8F1J - chains M and B of the 10 polymer chains in the assembly; structure by electron microscopy, 2.60 A resolution.

# Chain M
Name: RNA polymerase sigma-54 factor
Source organism: Escherichia coli
UniProtKB: P24255 (RP54_ECOLI); residues 1-477 here = UniProt positions 1-477
Sequence (480 residues; each row starts with the number of its first residue; numbers below 1 keep their minus sign (Ser-2 is residue -2)):
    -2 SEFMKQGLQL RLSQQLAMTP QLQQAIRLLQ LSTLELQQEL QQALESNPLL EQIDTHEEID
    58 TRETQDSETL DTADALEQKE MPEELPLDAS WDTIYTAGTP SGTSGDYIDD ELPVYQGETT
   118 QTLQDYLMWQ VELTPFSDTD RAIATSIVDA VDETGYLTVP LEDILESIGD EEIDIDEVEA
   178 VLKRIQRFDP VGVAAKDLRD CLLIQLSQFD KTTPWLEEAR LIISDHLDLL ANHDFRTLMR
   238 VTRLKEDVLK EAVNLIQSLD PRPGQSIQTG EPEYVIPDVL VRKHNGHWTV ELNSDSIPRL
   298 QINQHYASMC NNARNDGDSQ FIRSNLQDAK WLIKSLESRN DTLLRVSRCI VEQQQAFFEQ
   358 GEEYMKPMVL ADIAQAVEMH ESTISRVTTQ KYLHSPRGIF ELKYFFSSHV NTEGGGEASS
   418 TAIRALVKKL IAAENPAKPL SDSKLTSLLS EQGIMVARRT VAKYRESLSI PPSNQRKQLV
Not modelled in the structure: -2 to 11, 51-110
Construct notes: expression tag (-2 to 0)
Curated features (UniProtKB/Swiss-Prot):
  - DNA-binding region: Val366 to Thr385 (H-T-H motif)
  - motif: Ala454 to Arg462 (RPON box)

# Chain B
Molecule: 36-nt DNA strand
Sequence (36 nucleotides; numbered 37 to 72; the number before each row is that of its first residue):
    37 CGTTGTATTT ATAGCAATTT TCGTGCCAAT TTCTGG
Not modelled in the structure: 37-38
Construct notes: engineered mutation DA49 (Dt144241 in AE000657.1)

# Chain M / chain B interface
Pairs across the interface (41):
  Gln12(M) - DG50(B)  phosphate contact
  Gln12(M) - DC51(B)  phosphate contact
  Leu13(M) - DA49(B)  sugar contact
  Met15(M) - DG50(B)  base contact
  Gln18(M) - DA47(B)  base contact
  Gln18(M) - DT48(B)  base contact
  Leu19(M) - DT48(B)  base contact
  Ala22(M) - DA49(B)  base contact
  Ile23(M) - DA49(B)  base contact
  Ile23(M) - DG50(B)  base contact
  Leu26(M) - DA49(B)  base contact
  Gln324(M) - DT46(B)  phosphate contact
  Lys327(M) - DT46(B)  salt bridge to the phosphate
  Trp328(M) - DT48(B)  hydrogen bond to the base
  Lys331(M) - DA47(B)  salt bridge to the phosphate
  Ser335(M) - DA49(B)  hydrogen bond to the base
  Arg336(M) - DA49(B)  base contact
  Thr339(M) - DA49(B)  hydrogen bond to the base
  Met376(M) - DG50(B)  phosphate contact
  His377(M) - DG50(B)  hydrogen bond to the phosphate
  His377(M) - DC51(B)  base contact
  Ser379(M) - DG50(B)  base contact
  Ser379(M) - DC51(B)  hydrogen bond to the base
  Thr380(M) - DA49(B)  sugar contact
  Thr380(M) - DG50(B)  hydrogen bond to the phosphate
  Arg383(M) - DG50(B)  base contact
  Ser405(M) - DC58(B)  hydrogen bond to the phosphate
  Ser405(M) - DG59(B)  hydrogen bond to the phosphate
  Ser417(M) - DG59(B)  phosphate contact
  Val453(M) - DT60(B)  phosphate contact
  Ala454(M) - DT60(B)  hydrogen bond to the phosphate
  Ala454(M) - DG61(B)  phosphate contact
  Arg456(M) - DT60(B)  base contact
  Arg456(M) - DG61(B)  base contact
  Thr457(M) - DG59(B)  sugar contact
  Thr457(M) - DT60(B)  hydrogen bond to the phosphate
  Lys460(M) - DC58(B)  salt bridge to the phosphate
  Lys460(M) - DG59(B)  salt bridge to the phosphate
  Tyr461(M) - DG59(B)  hydrogen bond to the phosphate
  Asn471(M) - DT68(B)  phosphate contact
  Lys474(M) - DT68(B)  salt bridge to the phosphate
Interface residues without a listed pair, chain M (36 interface residues in all): Ala14, Thr16, His406, Lys435, Met452, Arg455
Interface residues without a listed pair, chain B (17 interface residues in all): DT45, DA52, DC62, DC63, DT67, DC69

# In short
The interface between chain M and chain B involves 36 residues on one side and 17 on the other, with 11
hydrogen bonds and 5 salt bridges. Among the polar pairs are Trp328(M)-DT48(B), Ser335(M)-DA49(B) and
Thr339(M)-DA49(B).
Chain M is RNA polymerase sigma-54 factor (Escherichia coli) and chain B is a 36-nt DNA strand; the structure,
SigN RNA polymerase early-melted intermediate bound to mismatch DNA fragment dhsU36mm2 (-12A), was determined
by electron microscopy together with 8F1I and 8F1K from the same study.
